PDB entry 5JS9 | X-ray diffraction, 6.92 A resolution (low resolution: residue-level contacts below are approximate; hydrogen-bond / salt-bridge calls are withheld) | chains D and E of the 6 polymer chains in the assembly

== Chain D ==
Molecule: gp41
Organism: Human immunodeficiency virus 1
Notes: fragment: modified HR1
Amino-acid sequence (140 residues; row label = number of the first residue in the row):
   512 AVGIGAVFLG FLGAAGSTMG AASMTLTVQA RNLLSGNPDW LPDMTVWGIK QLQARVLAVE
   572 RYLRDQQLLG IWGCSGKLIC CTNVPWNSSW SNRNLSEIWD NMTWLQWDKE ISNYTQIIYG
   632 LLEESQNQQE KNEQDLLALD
Disordered / not traced: 512-521
Disulfide bonds: C585-C591
Glycans and other covalent adducts: N-acetylglucosamine (NAG) linked to N598; glycan linked to N624

== Chain E ==
Molecule: broadly neutralizing antibody 8ANC195 heavy chain
Organism: Homo sapiens
Notes: antibody fragment or engineered binder
Amino-acid sequence (238 residues; row label = number of the first residue in the row):
     1 QIHLVQSGTE VKKPGSSVTV SCKAYGVNTF GLYAVNWVRQ APGQSLEYIG QIWRWKSSAS
    61 HHFRGRVLIS AVDLTGSSPP ISSLEIKNLT SDDTAVYFCT TTSTYDKWSG LHHDGVMAFS
   121 SWGQGTLISV SAASTKGPSV FPLAPSSKST SGGTAALGCL VKDYFPEPVT VSWNSGALTS
   181 GVHTFPAVLQ SSGLYSLSSV VTVPSSSLGT QTYICNVNHK PSNTKVDKKV EPKSCDKT
Disordered / not traced: 148-152, 206-209, 234-238
Disulfide bonds: C22-C99, C159-C215

== How chain D and chain E interact ==
Pairs across the interface - 9 pairs, chain D then chain E:
  L616(D) with K107(E); W108(E)
  Q617(D) with D114(E)
  D619(D) with W108(E)
  K620(D) with K107(E); W108(E); S109(E); H112(E)
  E621(D) with H113(E)

== Overview ==
5 residues of chain D face 6 of chain E across their interface. N-acetylglucosamine is covalently linked to
N598(D) and N624(D).
Here chain D is gp41 (Human immunodeficiency virus 1) and chain E is broadly neutralizing antibody 8ANC195
heavy chain (Homo sapiens). Entry 5JS9 (Uncleaved prefusion optimized gp140 trimer with an engineered
8-residue HR1 turn bound to broadly neutralizing antibodies ...) was determined by X-ray diffraction (same
publication as 5JSA).
